PDB entry 3VH8 | X-ray diffraction, 1.80 A resolution | chains A and G of the 4 polymer chains in the assembly

== Chain A ==
Protein: HLA class I histocompatibility antigen, B-57 alpha chain
Source organism: Homo sapiens
Notes: fragment: hla-b*5701
UniProtKB: P18465 (1B57_HUMAN); residues 1-275 here correspond to UniProt positions 25-299 (UniProt number = residue number + 24)
Amino-acid sequence (275 residues; numbered 1 to 275; the number before each row is that of its first residue):
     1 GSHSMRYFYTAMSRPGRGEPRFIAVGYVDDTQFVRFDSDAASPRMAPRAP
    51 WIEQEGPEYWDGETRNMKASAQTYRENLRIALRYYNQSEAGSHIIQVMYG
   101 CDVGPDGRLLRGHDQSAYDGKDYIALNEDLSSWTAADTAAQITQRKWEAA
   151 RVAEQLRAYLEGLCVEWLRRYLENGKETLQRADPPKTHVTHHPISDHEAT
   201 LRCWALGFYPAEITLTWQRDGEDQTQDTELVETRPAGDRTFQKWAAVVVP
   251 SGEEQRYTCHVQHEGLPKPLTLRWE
Cystine bridges: Cys101-Cys164, Cys203-Cys259
Reported in the primary citation:
  - contacts within the chain: Glu76-Arg79

== Chain G ==
Protein: Killer cell immunoglobulin-like receptor 3DL1
Source organism: Homo sapiens
Notes: fragment: kir3dl1*001
UniProtKB: P43629 (KI3L1_HUMAN); residues 1-299 here correspond to UniProt positions 22-320 (UniProt number = residue number + 21)
Amino-acid sequence (316 residues; each row starts with the number of its first residue; numbers below 1 keep their minus sign (His-16 is residue -16)):
   -16 HHHHHHGSGSDDDDKGSHMGGQDKPFLSAWPSAVVPRGGHVTLRCHYRHR
    34 FNNFMLYKEDRIHIPIFHGRIFQESFNMSPVTTAHAGNYTCRGSHPHSPT
    84 GWSAPSNPVVIMVTGNHRKPSLLAHPGPLVKSGERVILQCWSDIMFEHFF
   134 LHKEGISKDPSRLVGQIHDGVSKANFSIGPMMLALAGTYRCYGSVTHTPY
   184 QLSAPSDPLDIVVTGPYEKPSLSAQPGPKVQAGESVTLSCSSRSSYDMYH
   234 LSREGGAHERRLPAVRKVNRTFQADFPLGPATHGGTYRCFGSFRHSPYEW
   284 SDPSDPLLVSVTGNPS
Not modelled in the structure: -16 to 6, 262-266, 293-299
Differences from the reference sequence: expression tag (-16 to 0)
Swiss-Prot annotation at these positions:
  - glycosylation (N-linked (GlcNAc...) asparagine): Asn71, Asn158, Asn252
Cystine bridges: Cys28-Cys74, Cys123-Cys174, Cys223-Cys272
Glycans and other covalent adducts: N-acetylglucosamine (NAG) linked to Asn71, Asn158, Asn252
Reported in the primary citation:
  - contacts within the chain: Leu166-Glu282, Tyr200-Glu282 (hydrogen bond), Ser279-Glu282
  - mutagenesis - G138W, M165T, P199L, E201A, S227A, D230A, H278A: unchanged binding to HLA class I histocompatibility antigen, B-57 alpha chain (chain A)
  - post-translational modification sites: Asn71, Asn158, Asn252
  - specificity-determining residues: Glu282

== How chain A and chain G interact ==
Pairs across the interface - 34 pairs, chain A then chain G:
  Gly16(A) with Phe9(G); Ser11(G); His29(G); Phe34(G)
  Arg17(A) with Phe9(G); His29(G)
  Gly18(A) with Phe9(G)
  Glu19(A) with Phe9(G)
  Gln72(A) with Met165(G)
  Glu76(A) with Ala167(G)
  Arg79(A) with Gly138(G), hydrogen bond (side chain-backbone); Ser140(G)
  Ile80(A) with Leu166(G), hydrophobic
  Arg83(A) with His278(G), hydrogen bond (side chain-backbone)
  Tyr84(A) with Arg277(G); His278(G); Ser279(G)
  Glu89(A) with Trp13(G)
  Ile142(A) with Arg277(G); His278(G)
  Arg145(A) with Ser228(G), hydrogen bond (side chain-backbone); Asp230(G), salt bridge; Phe276(G)
  Lys146(A) with Tyr200(G); Phe276(G); Ser279(G), hydrogen bond; Glu282(G), salt bridge
  Ala149(A) with Tyr200(G); Glu201(G), hydrogen bond (backbone-backbone); Ser227(G); Phe276(G), hydrophobic
  Ala150(A) with Pro199(G), hydrophobic; Tyr200(G), hydrophobic
  Arg151(A) with Glu201(G), salt bridge
Other interface residues (no listed pair), chain A (19 interface residues in all): Pro15, Ala90
Other interface residues (no listed pair), chain G (24 interface residues in all): Arg27, Ile139, Tyr229
The authors on this interface:
  - residue pairs: Gln72(A)-Met165(G), Arg79(A)-Ser140(G), Arg79(A)-Gly138(G) (backbone contact), Arg79(A)-Ile139(G), Ile80(A)-Leu166(G) (hydrophobic contact), Arg83(A)-His278(G) (backbone contact), Lys146(A)-Phe276(G), Ala149(A)-Tyr200(G), Tyr200(G)-Ala150(A), Tyr200(G)-Lys146(A), Glu201(G)-Arg151(A) (salt bridge), Asp230(G)-Arg145(A) (salt bridge), Phe276(G)-Arg145(A), Phe276(G)-Ala149(A), Glu282(G)-Lys146(A) (hydrogen bond), Glu282(G)-Arg83(A) (water-mediated contact)
  - interface residues, chain A: Arg14(A), Ser88(A), Ile142(A)
  - interface residues, chain G: Phe9(G), Trp13(G), His29(G), Phe34(G), Glu137(G), Tyr200(G), Phe276(G)
  - hot spots on chain G (mutagenesis) - F9A, S11A, H29A, S279L: decreased binding to HLA class I histocompatibility antigen, B-57 alpha chain (chain A)
  - hot spots on chain G (mutagenesis) - Y200A, F276A: abolished binding to HLA class I histocompatibility antigen, B-57 alpha chain (chain A)

== In short ==
Chain A and chain G form an interface of 19 and 24 residues respectively; the contacts include 5 hydrogen
bonds and 3 salt bridges. Polar contacts include Arg145(A)-Asp230(G), Lys146(A)-Glu282(G) and
Arg151(A)-Glu201(G). The paper describes contacts between Gln72(A) and Met165(G), Arg79(A) and Ser140(G) and
Arg79(A) and Ile139(G) among others; backbone contacts between Arg79(A) and Gly138(G) and Arg83(A) and
His278(G); a hydrophobic contact between Ile80(A) and Leu166(G). From the paper: F9A, S11A and H29A of chain
G, among others, reduce binding to HLA class I histocompatibility antigen, B-57 alpha chain (chain A);
interface residues Arg14(A), Ser88(A) and Phe9(G) among others; 13 substitutions were tested in all.
Chain A is HLA class I histocompatibility antigen, B-57 alpha chain and chain G is Killer cell
immunoglobulin-like receptor 3DL1, both from Homo sapiens; the structure, KIR3DL1 in complex with HLA-B*5701,
was determined by X-ray diffraction.
